PDB entry 8CAI | electron microscopy, 2.08 A resolution | chains A and K of the 15 polymer chains in the assembly

# Chain A
Molecule: 16S rRNA
From: Escherichia coli BW25113
Sequence (1540 nucleotides; row label = number of the first residue in the row):
     1 AAAUUGAAGAGUUUGAUCAUGGCUCAGAUUGAACGCUGGCGGCAGGCCUA
    51 ACACAUGCAAGUCGAACGGUAACAGGAAGAAGCUUGCUUCUUUGCUGACG
   101 AGUGGCGGACGGGUGAGUAAUGUCUGGGAAACUGCCUGAUGGAGGGGGAU
   151 AACUACUGGAAACGGUAGCUAAUACCGCAUAACGUCGCAAGACCAAAGAG
   201 GGGGACCUUCGGGCCUCUUGCCAUCGGAUGUGCCCAGAUGGGAUUAGCUA
   251 GUAGGUGGGGUAACGGCUCACCUAGGCGACGAUCCCUAGCUGGUCUGAGA
   301 GGAUGACCAGCCACACUGGAACUGAGACACGGUCCAGACUCCUACGGGAG
   351 GCAGCAGUGGGGAAUAUUGCACAAUGGGCGCAAGCCUGAUGCAGCCAUGC
   401 CGCGUGUAUGAAGAAGGCCUUCGGGUUGUAAAGUACUUUCAGCGGGGAGG
   451 AAGGGAGUAAAGUUAAUACCUUUGCUCAUUGACGUUACCCGCAGAAGAAG
   501 CACCGGCUAACUCCGUGCCAGCAGCCXCGGUAAUACGGAGGGUGCAAGCG
   551 UUAAUCGGAAUUACUGGGCGUAAAGCGCACGCAGGCGGUUUGUUAAGUCA
   601 GAUGUGAAAUCCCCGGGCUCAACCUGGGAACUGCAUCUGAUACUGGCAAG
   651 CUUGAGUCUCGUAGAGGGGGGUAGAAUUCCAGGUGUAGCGGUGAAAUGCG
   701 UAGAGAUCUGGAGGAAUACCGGUGGCGAAGGCGGCCCCCUGGACGAAGAC
   751 UGACGCUCAGGUGCGAAAGCGUGGGGAGCAAACAGGAUUAGAUACCCUGG
   801 UAGUCCACGCCGUAAACGAUGUCGACUUGGAGGUUGUGCCCUUGAGGCGU
   851 GGCUUCCGGAGCUAACGCGUUAAGUCGACCGCCUGGGGAGUACGGCCGCA
   901 AGGUUAAAACUCAAAUGAAUUGACGGGGGCCCGCACAAGCGGUGGAGCAU
   951 GUGGUUUAAUUCGAUGXAACGCGAAGAACCUUACCUGGUCUUGACAUCCA
  1001 CGGAAGUUUUCAGAGAUGAGAAUGUGCCUUCGGGAACCGUGAGACAGGUG
  1051 CUGCAUGGCUGUCGUCAGCUCGUGUUGUGAAAUGUUGGGUUAAGUCCCGC
  1101 AACGAGCGCAACCCUUAUCCUUUGUUGCCAGCGGUCCGGCCGGGAACUCA
  1151 AAGGAGACUGCCAGUGAUAAACUGGAGGAAGGUGGGGAUGACGUCAAGUC
  1201 AUCAUGGCCCUUACGACCAGGGCUACACACGUGCUACAAUGGCGCAUACA
  1251 AAGAGAAGCGACCUCGCGAGAGCAAGCGGACCUCAUAAAGUGCGUCGUAG
  1301 UCCGGAUUGGAGUCUGCAACUCGACUCCAUGAAGUCGGAAUCGCUAGUAA
  1351 UCGUGGAUCAGAAUGCCACGGUGAAUACGUUCCCGGGCCUUGUACACACC
  1401 GCCCGUXACACCAUGGGAGUGGGUUGCAAAAGAAGUAGGUAGCUUAACCU
  1451 UCGGGAGGGCGCUUACCACUUUGUGAUUCAUGACUGGGGUGAAGUCGUAA
  1501 CAAGGUAACCGUAGGGGAACCUGCGGUUGGAUCACCUCCU
Not modelled in the structure: 1, 77-91, 201-216, 838-849, 934-1052, 1110-1189, 1199-1204, 1209-1379, 1535-1540
Modified positions: PSU (pseudouridine-5'-monophosphate) at position 516, G7M (N7-methyl-guanosine-5'-monophosphate) at position 527, 2MG (2N-methylguanosine-5'-monophosphate) at position 966, 5MC (5-methylcytidine-5'-monophosphate) at position 967, 2MG (2N-methylguanosine-5'-monophosphate) at position 1207, 4OC (4n,o2'-methylcytidine-5'-monophosphate) at position 1402, 5MC (5-methylcytidine-5'-monophosphate) at position 1407, UR3 (3-methyluridine-5'-monophoshate) at position 1498, 2MG (2N-methylguanosine-5'-monophosphate) at position 1516, MA6 (6N-dimethyladenosine-5'-monophoshate) at position 1518, MA6 (6N-dimethyladenosine-5'-monophoshate) at position 1519
Ion coordination: K+ site 1: G11, U12, G21, G22; Mg2+ site 1 near G21 (its only coordinating residue here); Mg2+ site 2: A59, U387; K+ site 2: G61, U62, G104, G105; Mg2+ site 3 near G100 (its only coordinating residue here); K+ site 3: G107, G324, G326; Mg2+ site 4: A109, G331; Mg2+ site 5 near G111 (its only coordinating residue here); K+ site 4: G115, A116, G117, G289; Mg2+ site 6: A116, G117, G289; Mg2+ site 7: A174, C175; Mg2+ site 8: U180, A195; 22 more K+ sites not listed; 33 more Mg2+ sites not listed
Residues lining bound ligands:
  - hydrated form of streptomycin (5I0; [(2S,3S,4S,5R,6S)-2-[(2R,3R,4R,5S)-2-[(1R,2S,3R,4R,5S,6R)-2,4-bis[[azaniumylidene(azanyl)methyl]amino]-3,5,6-tris(oxidanyl)cyclohexyl]oxy-4-[bis(oxidanyl)methyl]-5-methyl-4-oxidanyl-oxolan-3-yl]oxy-6-(hydroxymethyl)-4,5-bis(oxidanyl)oxan-3-yl]-methyl-azanium): U12, U13, U14, C526, G7M_527, C912, A913, A914, A915, U1490, G1491
  - hygromycin b variant (HY0), molecule 1: C658, U659, C660, G661, U662, A663, G664, G666, U740, G741, G742, A743
  - hygromycin b variant (HY0), molecule 2: G670, G671, U672, A673, G674, A715, A716, U717, G734, C735, C736
  - hygromycin b variant (HY0), molecule 3: C1403, C1404, G1405, U1406, 5MC_1407, A1492, G1494, U1495, C1496, G1497, UR3_1498
  - spectinomycin (SCM): C1063, G1064, C1066, G1068, C1069, A1191, C1192, G1193, U1194, G1386, G1387, C1388
What the authors report for this chain:
  - K+ coordination: G1497

# Chain K
Protein: Small ribosomal subunit protein uS11
From: Escherichia coli BW25113
UniProt: P0A7R9 (RS11_ECOLI); residue numbers follow UniProt; this construct covers 1-129
Chain sequence (129 residues; each row starts with the number of its first residue):
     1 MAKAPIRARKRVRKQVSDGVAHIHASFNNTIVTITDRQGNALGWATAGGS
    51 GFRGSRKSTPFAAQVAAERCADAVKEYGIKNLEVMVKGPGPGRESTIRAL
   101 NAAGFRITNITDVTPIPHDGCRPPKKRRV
Not modelled in the structure: 1-12
Construct notes: modified residue (119)
Modified positions: Asp119 (beta-L-aspartic acid; IAS)

# How chain A and chain K interact
Residue-residue contacts (82):
  G674(A) - His118(K)  hydrogen bond to the base
  A675(A) - Ile116(K)  hydrogen bond to the sugar
  A675(A) - Pro117(K)  base contact
  A675(A) - His118(K)  hydrogen bond to the base
  A675(A) - Gly120(K)  base contact
  A676(A) - Pro115(K)  phosphate contact
  A676(A) - Ile116(K)  sugar contact
  A676(A) - Pro117(K)  sugar contact
  A676(A) - Cys121(K)  base contact
  U677(A) - Pro115(K)  phosphate contact
  U677(A) - Cys121(K)  hydrogen bond to the base
  G683(A) - Gly39(K)  hydrogen bond to the base
  G683(A) - Asn40(K)  hydrogen bond to the base
  U684(A) - Asn40(K)  sugar contact
  U684(A) - Ala41(K)  hydrogen bond to the sugar
  G685(A) - Ala41(K)  sugar contact
  G685(A) - Leu42(K)  phosphate contact
  G685(A) - Trp44(K)  sugar contact
  U686(A) - Trp44(K)  hydrogen bond to the sugar
  A687(A) - Trp44(K)  sugar contact
  G688(A) - Trp44(K)  sugar contact
  G688(A) - Thr46(K)  hydrogen bond to the phosphate
  G688(A) - Gly49(K)  sugar contact
  C689(A) - Asn29(K)  hydrogen bond to the phosphate
  C689(A) - Thr46(K)  hydrogen bond to the phosphate
  C689(A) - Gly48(K)  hydrogen bond to the phosphate
  C689(A) - Gly49(K)  phosphate contact
  C689(A) - Arg53(K)  salt bridge to the phosphate
  G690(A) - Asn29(K)  hydrogen bond to the phosphate
  G690(A) - Arg53(K)  hydrogen bond to the base
  G691(A) - Asn28(K)  hydrogen bond to the phosphate
  G691(A) - Arg53(K)  hydrogen bond to the base
  G691(A) - Lys57(K)  hydrogen bond to the base
  U692(A) - Asn28(K)  hydrogen bond to the phosphate
  U692(A) - Gly54(K)  base contact
  U692(A) - Arg127(K)  salt bridge to the phosphate
  G693(A) - Arg127(K)  salt bridge to the phosphate
  A694(A) - Ser55(K)  hydrogen bond to the phosphate
  A704(A) - Trp44(K)  base contact
  G705(A) - Ile31(K)  base contact
  G705(A) - Trp44(K)  base contact
  A706(A) - His24(K)  phosphate contact
  A706(A) - Ile31(K)  sugar contact
  A706(A) - Thr33(K)  hydrogen bond to the sugar
  U707(A) - His22(K)  phosphate contact
  U707(A) - Thr35(K)  sugar contact
  U707(A) - Gly39(K)  hydrogen bond to the sugar
  U707(A) - Lys87(K)  salt bridge to the phosphate
  C708(A) - His22(K)  phosphate contact
  C708(A) - Gln38(K)  hydrogen bond to the sugar
  C708(A) - Gly39(K)  sugar contact
  G714(A) - Cys121(K)  hydrogen bond to the base
  A716(A) - Asp119(K)  base contact
  A716(A) - Gly120(K)  hydrogen bond to the base
  U717(A) - His118(K)  sugar contact
  U717(A) - Asp119(K)  sugar contact
  A718(A) - Pro117(K)  sugar contact
  A718(A) - His118(K)  stacking on the base
  A718(A) - Asp119(K)  hydrogen bond to the sugar
  A777(A) - Cys121(K)  base contact
  G778(A) - Cys121(K)  sugar contact
  G778(A) - Arg122(K)  hydrogen bond to the sugar
  C779(A) - Arg122(K)  hydrogen bond to the sugar
  C779(A) - Pro123(K)  sugar contact
  C779(A) - Pro124(K)  phosphate contact
  C779(A) - Lys125(K)  phosphate contact
  A780(A) - Pro124(K)  phosphate contact
  A780(A) - Lys125(K)  hydrogen bond to the phosphate
  A781(A) - Lys125(K)  salt bridge to the phosphate
  C795(A) - Arg128(K)  hydrogen bond to the sugar
  C796(A) - Lys126(K)  phosphate contact
  C796(A) - Arg127(K)  hydrogen bond to the sugar
  C796(A) - Arg128(K)  hydrogen bond to the phosphate
  C796(A) - Val129(K)  sugar contact
  C797(A) - Arg127(K)  salt bridge to the phosphate
  U1506(A) - Arg128(K)  hydrogen bond to the base
  U1522(A) - Lys125(K)  hydrogen bond to the phosphate
  U1522(A) - Arg128(K)  salt bridge to the phosphate
  G1523(A) - Lys125(K)  salt bridge to the phosphate
  G1523(A) - Arg128(K)  salt bridge to the phosphate
  C1524(A) - Arg122(K)  salt bridge to the phosphate
  G1525(A) - Arg122(K)  salt bridge to the phosphate
Other interface residues (no listed pair), chain A (40 interface residues in all): A695, A715
Other interface residues (no listed pair), chain K (37 interface residues in all): Ser26

# In short
The interface between chain A and chain K involves 40 residues on one side and 37 on the other; the contacts
include 33 hydrogen bonds, 11 salt bridges and 1 aromatic stacking contact. Among the polar pairs are
G674(A)-His118(K), A675(A)-His118(K) and U677(A)-Cys121(K). The paper reports K+ coordination by G1497(A).
Here chain A is 16S rRNA and chain K is Small ribosomal subunit protein uS11, both from Escherichia coli
BW25113. Entry 8CAI (Streptomycin and Hygromycin B bound to the 30S body) was determined by electron
microscopy (same publication as 8CA7, 8CEP, 8CF1, 8CF8, 8CGI, 8CGJ, 8CGR and 8CGU).
